6C6U - chains G and H of the 9 polymer chains in the assembly; structure by electron microscopy, 3.70 A resolution.

== Chain G (and H) ==
Name: DNA-directed RNA polymerase subunit alpha
Organism: Escherichia coli (strain K12)
Notes: EC 2.7.7.6; chain H of this document is another copy of the same molecule, construct and numbering; everything in this record applies to it too
UniProt: P0A7Z4 (RPOA_ECOLI); numbering as in UniProt (aligned over 1-234)
Sequence (239 residues; row label = number of the first residue in the row):
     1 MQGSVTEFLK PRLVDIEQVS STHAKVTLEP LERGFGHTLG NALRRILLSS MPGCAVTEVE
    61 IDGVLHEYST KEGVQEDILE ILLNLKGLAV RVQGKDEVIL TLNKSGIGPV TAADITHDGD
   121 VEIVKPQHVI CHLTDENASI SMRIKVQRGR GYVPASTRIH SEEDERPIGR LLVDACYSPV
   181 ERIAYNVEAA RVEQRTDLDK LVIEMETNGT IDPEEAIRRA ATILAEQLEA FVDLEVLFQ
Disordered / not traced: 1-6, 159-164, 234-239 (chain H: 1-4, 159-168, 233-239)
Sequence notes: expression tag (235-239)
UniProt features mapped onto this chain:
  - region: Glu162 to Glu165 (Required for interaction with Crp at class II promoters)

== Chain G / chain H interface ==
Residue-residue contacts (50):
  Glu7(G) with Arg150(H)
  Phe8(G) with Arg150(H); Ile223(H), hydrophobic; Gln227(H)
  Leu9(G) with Gln227(H), hydrogen bond (backbone-side chain)
  Lys10(G) with Glu226(H); Gln227(H)
  Pro11(G) with Gln227(H); Ala230(H)
  Leu13(G) with Phe231(H), hydrophobic
  Leu28(G) with Phe231(H), hydrophobic
  Gly34(G) with Arg45(H)
  Phe35(G) with Ser50(H); Ile223(H), hydrophobic; Gln227(H)
  His37(G) with Arg45(H)
  Thr38(G) with Arg45(H), hydrogen bond
  Asn41(G) with Asn41(H)
  Ala42(G) with Thr38(H)
  Arg45(G) with Gly34(H), hydrogen bond (side chain-backbone); His37(H); Thr38(H)
  Ile46(G) with Phe35(H), hydrophobic
  Ser49(G) with Phe35(H)
  Ser50(G) with Phe8(H)
  Gly149(G) with Val5(H)
  Arg150(G) with Val5(H), hydrogen bond (side chain-backbone); Glu7(H); Phe8(H)
  Arg218(G) with Phe231(H), hydrogen bond (side chain-backbone)
  Ala221(G) with Phe231(H), hydrophobic; Val232(H)
  Thr222(G) with Val232(H)
  Ile223(G) with Phe8(H), hydrophobic
  Leu224(G) with Leu228(H), hydrophobic
  Glu226(G) with Lys10(H)
  Gln227(G) with Leu9(H); Pro11(H); Phe35(H)
  Leu228(G) with Leu39(H), hydrophobic; Ala221(H); Leu224(H), hydrophobic
  Ala230(G) with Pro11(H)
  Phe231(G) with Leu28(H), hydrophobic; Leu43(H), hydrophobic; Ile217(H), hydrophobic; Arg218(H); Ala221(H), hydrophobic
  Val232(G) with Ala221(H); Thr222(H)
Also at the interface, not in a pair above, chain G (35 interface residues in all): Arg12, Leu31, Leu39, Pro52, Ala225
Also at the interface, not in a pair above, chain H (36 interface residues in all): Thr6, Arg12, Leu13, Leu31, Ala42, Ile46, Ala225

== Summary ==
Chain G and chain H form an interface of 35 and 36 residues respectively, with 5 hydrogen bonds. Polar
contacts include Leu9(G)-Gln227(H), Thr38(G)-Arg45(H) and Arg45(G)-Gly34(H).
Chain G and chain H are both DNA-directed RNA polymerase subunit alpha (Escherichia coli (strain K12)); the
structure, CryoEM structure of E.coli RNA polymerase elongation complex bound with NusG, was determined by
electron microscopy (same publication as 6C6S and 6C6T).
